PDB entry 4ZAK | X-ray diffraction, 2.82 A resolution | chains A and C of the 4 polymer chains in the assembly

Chain A:
Molecule: Antigen-presenting glycoprotein CD1d1
From: Mus musculus
Reference sequence: P11609 (CD1D1_MOUSE); residues 1-279 here correspond to UniProt positions 19-297 (UniProt number = residue number + 18)
Chain sequence (285 residues; each row starts with the number of its first residue):
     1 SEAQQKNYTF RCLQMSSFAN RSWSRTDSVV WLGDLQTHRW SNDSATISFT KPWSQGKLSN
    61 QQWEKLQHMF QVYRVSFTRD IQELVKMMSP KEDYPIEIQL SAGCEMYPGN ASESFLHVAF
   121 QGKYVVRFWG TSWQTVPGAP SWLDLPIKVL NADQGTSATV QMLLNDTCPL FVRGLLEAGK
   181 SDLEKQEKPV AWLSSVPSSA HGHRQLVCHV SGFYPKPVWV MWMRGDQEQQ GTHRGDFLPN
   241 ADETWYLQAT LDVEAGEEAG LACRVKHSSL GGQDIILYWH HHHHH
Unresolved in the structure: 1-6, 198-203, 280-285
Sequence notes: conflict H201 (Asp219 in P11609); expression tag (280-285)
Disulfide bonds: C104-C168, C208-C263
Covalently attached groups: N-acetylglucosamine (NAG) linked to N20, N42, N165
Small-molecule neighbours: 4LX (N-[(2S,3S,4R)-1-(alpha-D-galactopyranosyloxy)-3,4-dihydroxyoctadecan-2-yl]hexacosanethioamide): F10, C12, Q14, S28, V30, H38, W40, I47, W63, L66, M69, F70, V72, Y73, S76, F77, D80, I81, L84, V85, I98, L100, A102, G103, L116, V118, F120, W133, W142, L143, P146, L150, D153, G155, T156, T159, V160, L163, L164, T167, C168, F171
Curated features (UniProtKB/Swiss-Prot):
  - binding site (a D-galactosylceramide): D80, D153 to T156
  - glycosylation (N-linked (GlcNAc...) asparagine): N7, N20, N42, N110, N165
Reported in the primary citation:
  - binding site for 4LX: T156

Chain C:
Molecule: Protein Trav11, Va14Ja18/Vb8.2, Human nkt tcr alpha chain
From: Mus musculus
Reference sequence: chimeric construct of A0A0B4J1J9, A0N4Z0, K7N5M3: residues 1-93 from A0A0B4J1J9 (A0A0B4J1J9_MOUSE) positions 22-114 (UniProt number = residue number + 21); residues 94-112 from A0N4Z0 positions 2-20 (UniProt number = residue number - 92); residues 114-208 from K7N5M3 positions 116-210 (UniProt number = residue number + 2)
Chain sequence (209 residues; row label = number of the first residue in the row; numbering starts at 0):
     0 MKTQVEQSPQ SLVVRQGENC VLQCNYSVTP DNHLRWFKQD TGKGLVSLTV LVDQKDKTSN
    60 GRYSATLDKD AKHSTLHITA TLLDDTATYI CVVGDRGSAL GRLHFGAGTQ LIVIPDIQNP
   120 DPAVYQLRDS KSSDKSVCLF TDFDSQTNVS QSKDSDVYIT DKCVLDMRSM DFKSNSAVAW
   180 SNKSDFACAN AFNNSIIPED TFFPSPESS
Unresolved in the structure: 0-1, 205-208
Sequence notes: initiating methionine (0); conflict A98 (Thr6 in A0N4Z0), H103 (Tyr11 in A0N4Z0), A106 (Arg14 in A0N4Z0), I111 (Thr19 in A0N4Z0); linker (113)
Disulfide bonds: C23-C90, C137-C187
Small-molecule neighbours: 4LX (N-[(2S,3S,4R)-1-(alpha-D-galactopyranosyloxy)-3,4-dihydroxyoctadecan-2-yl]hexacosanethioamide): P29, D30, N31, D94, R95, G96
Reported in the primary citation:
  - binding site for 4LX: R95, G96

Chain A / chain C interface:
Pairs across the interface (18):
  V72(A) - P29(C)  hydrophobic
  S76(A) - P29(C)
  S76(A) - R95(C)  hydrogen bond (backbone-side chain)
  R79(A) - D94(C)  salt bridge
  R79(A) - R95(C)
  R79(A) - L99(C)  hydrogen bond (side chain-backbone)
  R79(A) - G100(C)
  R79(A) - R101(C)
  D80(A) - R95(C)  salt bridge
  D80(A) - L99(C)
  E83(A) - L99(C)
  E83(A) - R101(C)  salt bridge
  L84(A) - L99(C)  hydrophobic
  M87(A) - L99(C)  hydrophobic
  V149(A) - S97(C)
  V149(A) - L99(C)  hydrophobic
  A152(A) - G96(C)
  D153(A) - G96(C)
Interface residues without a listed pair, chain A (11 interface residues in all): K86
Interface residues without a listed pair, chain C (10 interface residues in all): T28, N31

Summary:
11 residues of chain A and 10 residues of chain C are in contact; the contacts include 2 hydrogen bonds and 3
salt bridges. Among the polar pairs are R79(A)-D94(C), D80(A)-R95(C) and E83(A)-R101(C). Compound 4LX is bound
between chain A and chain C. From the paper: a binding site for 4LX at T156(A) and R95(C) among others.
Here chain A is Antigen-presenting glycoprotein CD1d1 and chain C is Protein Trav11, Va14Ja18/Vb8.2, Human nkt
tcr alpha chain, both from Mus musculus. Entry 4ZAK (Crystal structure of the mCD1d/DB06-1/iNKTCR ternary
complex) was determined by X-ray diffraction.
